Entry 7MD2 (electron microscopy, 3.10 A resolution); this record covers chains E and G of the 8 polymer chains in the assembly.

[Chain E]
Name: ATP synthase subunit beta
Organism: Saccharomyces cerevisiae
Notes: EC 7.1.2.2
UniProtKB: A0A6A5PX46 (A0A6A5PX46_YEASX); residues 1-478 here correspond to UniProt positions 34-511 (UniProt number = residue number + 33)
Chain sequence (478 residues; row label = number of the first residue in the row):
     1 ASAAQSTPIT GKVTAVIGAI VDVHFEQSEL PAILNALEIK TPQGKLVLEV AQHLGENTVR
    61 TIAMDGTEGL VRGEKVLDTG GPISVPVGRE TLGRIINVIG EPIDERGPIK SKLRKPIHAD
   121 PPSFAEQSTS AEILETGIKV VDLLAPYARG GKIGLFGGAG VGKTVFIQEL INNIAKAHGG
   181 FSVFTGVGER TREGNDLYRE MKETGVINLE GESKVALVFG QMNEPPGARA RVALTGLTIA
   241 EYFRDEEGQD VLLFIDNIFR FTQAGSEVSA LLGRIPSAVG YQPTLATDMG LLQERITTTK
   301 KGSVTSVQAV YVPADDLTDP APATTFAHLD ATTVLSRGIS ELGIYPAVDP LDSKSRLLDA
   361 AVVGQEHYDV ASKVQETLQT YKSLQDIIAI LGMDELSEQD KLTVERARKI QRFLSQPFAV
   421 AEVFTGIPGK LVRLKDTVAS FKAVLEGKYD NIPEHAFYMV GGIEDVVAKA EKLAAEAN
Disordered / not traced: 1-7, 477-478
Reported in the primary citation:
  - binding site for Ammocidin A: Asp-386, Ile-387
  - mutagenesis - I390R: abolished binding to apoptolidin A and ammocidin A

[Chain G]
Name: ATP synthase subunit gamma
Organism: Saccharomyces cerevisiae
UniProtKB: A0A6A5Q493 (A0A6A5Q493_YEASX); residues 1-278 here correspond to UniProt positions 34-311 (UniProt number = residue number + 33)
Chain sequence (278 residues; each row starts with the number of its first residue):
     1 ATLKEVEMRL KSIKNIEKIT KTMKIVASTR LSKAEKAKIS AKKMDEAEQL FYKNAETKNL
    61 DVEATETGAP KELIVAITSD KGLCGSIHSQ LAKAVRRHLN DQPNADIVTI GDKIKMQLLR
   121 THPNNIKLSI NGIGKDAPTF QESALIADKL LSVMKAGTYP KISIFYNDPV SSLSFEPSEK
   181 PIFNAKTIEQ SPSFGKFEID TDANVPRDLF EYTLANQMLT AMAQGYAAEI SARRNAMDNA
   241 SKNAGDMINR YSILYNRTRQ AVITNELVDI ITGASSLG
Disordered / not traced: 57-72, 100-106, 184-203, 276-278
Ligand contacts: Ammocidin A (ZHD; (3E,5Z,7E,9R,10S,11E,13E,15E,17R,18S,20S)-20-[(1R)-1-[(2S,3R,4R,5S,6R)-5-[(2S,4S,5S,6R)-5-[(2S,4R,5R,6R)-4,6-dimethyl-4,5-bis(oxidanyl)oxan-2-yl]oxy-6-methyl-4-oxidanyl-oxan-2-yl]oxy-3-methoxy-6-(3-methoxypropyl)-5-methyl-2,4-bis(oxidanyl)oxan-2-yl]ethyl]-5,18-dimethoxy-3,7,9,11,13,15-hexamethyl-10-[(2R,3S,4R,5R,6S)-6-methyl-3,4,5-tris(oxidanyl)oxan-2-yl]oxy-17-oxidanyl-1-oxacycloicosa-3,5,7,11,13,15-hexaen-2-one): Ile-16, Ile-19, Thr-22, Met-23, Val-26, Arg-30, Lys-81, Gly-82, Leu-83, Arg-233
Reported in the primary citation:
  - binding site for Ammocidin A: Leu-83

[Interface between chain E and chain G]
Pairs across the interface - 13 pairs, chain E then chain G:
  Pro-276(E) / Leu-267(G)  hydrophobic
  Pro-276(E) / Ile-271(G)
  Ala-278(E) / Thr-264(G)
  Val-279(E) / Gln-260(G)
  Val-279(E) / Ile-263(G)
  Val-279(E) / Thr-264(G)  hydrogen bond (backbone-side chain)
  Ala-314(E) / Arg-259(G)
  Asp-316(E) / Asn-256(G)
  Asp-316(E) / Arg-259(G)  salt bridge
  Asp-316(E) / Gln-260(G)  hydrogen bond
  Thr-318(E) / Gln-260(G)  hydrogen bond (backbone-side chain)
  Asp-319(E) / Arg-259(G)  salt bridge
  Asp-319(E) / Gln-260(G)
Other interface residues (no listed pair), chain E (11 interface residues in all): Ile-275, Ser-277, Gly-280, Pro-320

[Summary]
The interface between chain E and chain G involves 11 residues on one side and 7 on the other, with 3 hydrogen
bonds and 2 salt bridges. Among the polar pairs are Asp-316(E)/Arg-259(G), Asp-319(E)/Arg-259(G) and
Val-279(E)/Thr-264(G). The paper reports a binding site for Ammocidin A at Asp-386(E), Ile-387(E) and
Leu-83(G); I390R of chain E abolishes binding to apoptolidin A and ammocidin A.
Chain E is ATP synthase subunit beta and chain G is ATP synthase subunit gamma, both from Saccharomyces
cerevisiae; the structure, The F1 region of ammocidin-bound Saccharomyces cerevisiae ATP synthase, was
determined by electron microscopy together with 7MD3 from the same study.
